Entry 9ASH (electron microscopy, 2.58 A resolution); this record covers chains I and T of the 13 polymer chains in the assembly.

# Chain I
Name: CRISPR system Cms endoribonuclease Csm3
Organism: Lactococcus lactis subsp. lactis
UniProtKB: L0CEA3 (L0CEA3_LACLL); residue numbers follow UniProt; this construct covers 1-214
Sequence (214 residues; each row starts with the number of its first residue):
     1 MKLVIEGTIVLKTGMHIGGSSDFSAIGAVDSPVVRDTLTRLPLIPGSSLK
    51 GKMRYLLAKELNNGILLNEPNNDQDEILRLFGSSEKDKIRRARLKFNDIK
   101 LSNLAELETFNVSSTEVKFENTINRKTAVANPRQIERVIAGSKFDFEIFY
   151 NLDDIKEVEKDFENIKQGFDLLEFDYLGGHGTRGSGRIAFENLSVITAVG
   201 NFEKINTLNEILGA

# Chain T
Molecule: Target RNA
Sequence (36 nucleotides; row label = number of the first residue in the row):
     7 CUUCUUCAGGUUGGACAGCUGGUGCUGCCAAGAGCA
Unresolved in the structure: 29-42

# Interface between chain I and chain T
Pairs across the interface (13; chain I residue first):
  Ser84(I) - G20(T)  base contact
  Lys86(I) - A21(T)  hydrogen bond to the phosphate
  Lys86(I) - C22(T)  salt bridge to the phosphate
  Ala130(I) - C10(T)  base contact
  Asn131(I) - C10(T)  sugar contact
  Asn131(I) - U12(T)  hydrogen bond to the sugar
  Asn131(I) - C13(T)  sugar contact
  Pro132(I) - C10(T)  sugar contact
  Pro132(I) - U11(T)  base contact
  Pro132(I) - U12(T)  sugar contact
  Arg133(I) - U12(T)  base contact
  Gln134(I) - U11(T)  base contact
  Ile135(I) - U12(T)  base contact
Also at the interface, not in a pair above, chain I (10 interface residues in all): Asp30, Val129

# In short
The interface between chain I and chain T involves 10 residues on one side and 7 on the other, with 2 hydrogen
bonds and 1 salt bridge. Polar pairs include Asn131(I)-U12(T), Lys86(I)-A21(T) and Lys86(I)-C22(T).
Chain I is CRISPR system Cms endoribonuclease Csm3 (Lactococcus lactis subsp. lactis) and chain T is Target
RNA; the structure, Cryo-EM structure of the active Lactococcus lactis Csm bound to target in post-cleavage
stage, was determined by electron microscopy together with 9ASI from the same study.
